Entry 8TXT (X-ray diffraction, 3.19 A resolution); this record covers chains B and D of the 12 polymer chains in the assembly.

# Chain B (and D)
Protein: Hemagglutinin
From: Influenza A virus (A/Viet Nam/1203/2004(H5N1))
Notes: fragment: HA2 subdomain; chain D of this document is another copy of the same molecule, construct and numbering; everything in this record applies to it too
Reference sequence: A0A6B7HQ27 (A0A6B7HQ27_9INFA); residues 1-174 here correspond to UniProt positions 330-503 (UniProt number = residue number + 329)
Amino-acid sequence (177 residues; row label = number of the first residue in the row):
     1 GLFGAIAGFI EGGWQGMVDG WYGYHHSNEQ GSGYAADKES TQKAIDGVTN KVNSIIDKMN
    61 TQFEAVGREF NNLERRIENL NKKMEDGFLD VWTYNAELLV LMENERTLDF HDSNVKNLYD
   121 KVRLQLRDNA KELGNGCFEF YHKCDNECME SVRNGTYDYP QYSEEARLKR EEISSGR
Unresolved in the structure: 177
Differences from the reference sequence: expression tag (175-177)
Disulfides: Cys144-Cys148
Covalent attachments: N-acetylglucosamine (NAG) linked to Asn154

# Interface between chain B and chain D
Pairs across the interface (47; chain B residue first):
  Gly1(B) with Ser113(D); Asn117(D), hydrogen bond (backbone-side chain)
  Leu2(B) with Phe3(D); Arg106(D); Phe110(D), hydrophobic; Ser113(D), hydrogen bond (backbone-side chain); Asn117(D), hydrogen bond (backbone-side chain)
  Phe3(B) with Phe3(D), hydrophobic; Asn117(D)
  Gly4(B) with Asn117(D), hydrogen bond (backbone-side chain)
  Phe9(B) with Leu124(D), hydrophobic
  Arg76(B) with Arg68(D); Glu69(D), hydrogen bond (side chain-backbone); Phe70(D); Glu74(D), salt bridge
  Asn79(B) with Arg68(D), hydrogen bond
  Leu80(B) with Asn81(D); Met84(D), hydrophobic
  Lys83(B) with Glu64(D); Val66(D)
  Met84(B) with Phe88(D)
  Gly87(B) with Phe88(D)
  Phe88(B) with Phe88(D)
  Asp90(B) with Thr61(D); Trp92(D)
  Val91(B) with Trp92(D)
  Tyr94(B) with Lys58(D); Met59(D), hydrogen bond; Trp92(D), hydrophobic; Asn95(D); Leu99(D)
  Glu97(B) with Lys58(D), salt bridge
  Leu98(B) with Leu99(D), hydrophobic
  Leu101(B) with Lys58(D)
  Glu105(B) with Arg106(D), salt bridge
  Arg106(B) with Arg106(D)
  Asp109(B) with Arg106(D), salt bridge
  Glu132(B) with Leu124(D); Arg127(D)
  Leu133(B) with Arg127(D)
  Gly134(B) with Leu124(D)
  Ile173(B) with Arg167(D)
  Ser174(B) with Arg167(D), hydrogen bond (backbone-side chain); Glu171(D)
  Ser175(B) with Arg167(D), hydrogen bond (backbone-side chain); Glu171(D)
  Gly176(B) with Arg167(D)
Interface residues without a listed pair, chain B (33 interface residues in all): Ile77, Asn95, Met102, Lys116, Tyr119
Interface residues without a listed pair, chain D (31 interface residues in all): Phe63, Ile77, Leu80, Val91, Met102, Lys116, Arg123

# In short
33 residues of chain B face 31 of chain D across their interface; the contacts include 9 hydrogen bonds and 4
salt bridges. Polar contacts include Arg76(B)-Glu74(D), Glu97(B)-Lys58(D) and Glu105(B)-Arg106(D).
N-acetylglucosamine is covalently linked to Asn154(B).
Both chains are Hemagglutinin (Influenza A virus (A/Viet Nam/1203/2004(H5N1))). Entry 8TXT (Crystal structure
of 05.GC.w13.02 Fab in complex with H5 HA from A/Viet Nam/1203/2004(H5N1)) was determined by X-ray diffraction
(same publication as 8TXM, 8TXP, 8TY7 and 8U44).
